7MXR - chains Z and B of the 3 polymer chains in the assembly; structure by X-ray diffraction, 3.10 A resolution.

[Chain Z]
Name: Exonuclease 1
From: Homo sapiens
Notes: EC 3.1.-.-
Reference sequence: Q9UQ84 (EXO1_HUMAN); residue numbers follow UniProt; this construct covers 1-352
Amino-acid sequence (358 residues; numbered 1 to 358; the number before each row is that of its first residue):
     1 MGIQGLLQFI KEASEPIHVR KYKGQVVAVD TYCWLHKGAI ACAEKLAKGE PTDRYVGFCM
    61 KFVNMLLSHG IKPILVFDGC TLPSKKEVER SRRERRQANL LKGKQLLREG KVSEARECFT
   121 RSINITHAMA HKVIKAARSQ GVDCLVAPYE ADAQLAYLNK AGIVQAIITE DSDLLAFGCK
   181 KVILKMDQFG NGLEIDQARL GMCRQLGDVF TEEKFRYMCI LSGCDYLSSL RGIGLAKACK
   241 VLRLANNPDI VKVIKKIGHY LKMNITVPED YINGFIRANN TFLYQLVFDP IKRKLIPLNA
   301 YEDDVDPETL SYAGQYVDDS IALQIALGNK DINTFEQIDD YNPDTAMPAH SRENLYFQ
Unresolved in the structure: 1, 347-354, 357-358
Differences from the reference sequence: expression tag (353-358)
Metal / ion sites: Mn2+ site 1: Glu89 (shared with DT1(B) of chain B); Mn2+ site 2: Asp152, Asp171, Asp173 (shared with DC2(B) of chain B); Mn2+ site 3: Asp152 (shared with DT1(B), DC2(B) of chain B); Na+: Ser222, Ser229, Ile233 (shared with 1 residue of chain A)
Curated features (UniProtKB/Swiss-Prot):
  - binding site (Mg(2+)): Asp30, Asp78, Glu150, Asp152, Asp171, Asp173, Asp225, Asp270

[Chain B]
Molecule: 10-nt DNA strand
Sequence (10 nucleotides; each row starts with the number of its first residue):
     1 TCGACTAGCG
Metal / ion sites: Mn2+ site 1: DT1 (shared with Glu89(Z) of chain Z); Mn2+ site 2: DT1, DC2 (shared with Asp152(Z) of chain Z); Mn2+ site 3: DC2 (shared with Asp152(Z), Asp171(Z), Asp173(Z) of chain Z)

[How chain Z and chain B interact]
Pairs across the interface - 23 pairs, chain Z then chain B:
  Gly2(Z) - DG3(B)  phosphate contact
  Ile3(Z) - DG3(B)  phosphate contact
  Leu7(Z) - DG3(B)  phosphate contact
  Leu7(Z) - DA4(B)  phosphate contact
  Cys33(Z) - DT1(B)  base contact
  His36(Z) - DT1(B)  stacking on the base
  Asp78(Z) - DT1(B)  sugar contact
  Lys85(Z) - DT1(B)  salt bridge to the phosphate
  Lys85(Z) - DC2(B)  salt bridge to the phosphate
  Glu89(Z) - DT1(B)  phosphate contact
  Arg92(Z) - DT1(B)  salt bridge to the phosphate
  Arg92(Z) - DC2(B)  salt bridge to the phosphate
  Arg96(Z) - DT1(B)  salt bridge to the phosphate
  Glu150(Z) - DC2(B)  phosphate contact
  Asp152(Z) - DC2(B)  phosphate contact
  Glu170(Z) - DG3(B)  sugar contact
  Asp171(Z) - DC2(B)  phosphate contact
  Asp171(Z) - DG3(B)  phosphate contact
  Ser172(Z) - DG3(B)  hydrogen bond to the phosphate
  Asp173(Z) - DC2(B)  phosphate contact
  Lys185(Z) - DG3(B)  hydrogen bond to the phosphate
  Lys185(Z) - DA4(B)  salt bridge to the phosphate
  Asp225(Z) - DC2(B)  phosphate contact
Also at the interface, not in a pair above, chain Z (20 interface residues in all): Gln8, Tyr32
Also at the interface, not in a pair above, chain B (5 interface residues in all): DC5

[Summary]
20 residues of chain Z and 5 residues of chain B are in contact, with 2 hydrogen bonds, 6 salt bridges and 1
aromatic stacking contact. Among the polar pairs are Ser172(Z)-DG3(B), Lys185(Z)-DG3(B) and Lys85(Z)-DT1(B).
UniProt lists 8 Mg2+-binding residues on chain Z.
Chain Z is Exonuclease 1 (Homo sapiens) and chain B is a 10-nt DNA strand; the structure, Crystal structure of
human exonuclease 1 Exo1 (WT) in complex with 5' recessed-end DNA (r-2), was determined by X-ray diffraction.
